Entry 8QU6 (electron microscopy, 3.45 A resolution); this record covers chains D and F of the 10 polymer chains in the assembly.

# Chain D
Molecule: DNA-directed RNA polymerase subunit beta'
Source organism: Mycolicibacterium smegmatis MC2 155
UniProtKB: A0QS66 (RPOC_MYCS2); residue numbers follow UniProt; this construct covers 1-1317
Chain sequence (1317 residues; row label = number of the first residue in the row):
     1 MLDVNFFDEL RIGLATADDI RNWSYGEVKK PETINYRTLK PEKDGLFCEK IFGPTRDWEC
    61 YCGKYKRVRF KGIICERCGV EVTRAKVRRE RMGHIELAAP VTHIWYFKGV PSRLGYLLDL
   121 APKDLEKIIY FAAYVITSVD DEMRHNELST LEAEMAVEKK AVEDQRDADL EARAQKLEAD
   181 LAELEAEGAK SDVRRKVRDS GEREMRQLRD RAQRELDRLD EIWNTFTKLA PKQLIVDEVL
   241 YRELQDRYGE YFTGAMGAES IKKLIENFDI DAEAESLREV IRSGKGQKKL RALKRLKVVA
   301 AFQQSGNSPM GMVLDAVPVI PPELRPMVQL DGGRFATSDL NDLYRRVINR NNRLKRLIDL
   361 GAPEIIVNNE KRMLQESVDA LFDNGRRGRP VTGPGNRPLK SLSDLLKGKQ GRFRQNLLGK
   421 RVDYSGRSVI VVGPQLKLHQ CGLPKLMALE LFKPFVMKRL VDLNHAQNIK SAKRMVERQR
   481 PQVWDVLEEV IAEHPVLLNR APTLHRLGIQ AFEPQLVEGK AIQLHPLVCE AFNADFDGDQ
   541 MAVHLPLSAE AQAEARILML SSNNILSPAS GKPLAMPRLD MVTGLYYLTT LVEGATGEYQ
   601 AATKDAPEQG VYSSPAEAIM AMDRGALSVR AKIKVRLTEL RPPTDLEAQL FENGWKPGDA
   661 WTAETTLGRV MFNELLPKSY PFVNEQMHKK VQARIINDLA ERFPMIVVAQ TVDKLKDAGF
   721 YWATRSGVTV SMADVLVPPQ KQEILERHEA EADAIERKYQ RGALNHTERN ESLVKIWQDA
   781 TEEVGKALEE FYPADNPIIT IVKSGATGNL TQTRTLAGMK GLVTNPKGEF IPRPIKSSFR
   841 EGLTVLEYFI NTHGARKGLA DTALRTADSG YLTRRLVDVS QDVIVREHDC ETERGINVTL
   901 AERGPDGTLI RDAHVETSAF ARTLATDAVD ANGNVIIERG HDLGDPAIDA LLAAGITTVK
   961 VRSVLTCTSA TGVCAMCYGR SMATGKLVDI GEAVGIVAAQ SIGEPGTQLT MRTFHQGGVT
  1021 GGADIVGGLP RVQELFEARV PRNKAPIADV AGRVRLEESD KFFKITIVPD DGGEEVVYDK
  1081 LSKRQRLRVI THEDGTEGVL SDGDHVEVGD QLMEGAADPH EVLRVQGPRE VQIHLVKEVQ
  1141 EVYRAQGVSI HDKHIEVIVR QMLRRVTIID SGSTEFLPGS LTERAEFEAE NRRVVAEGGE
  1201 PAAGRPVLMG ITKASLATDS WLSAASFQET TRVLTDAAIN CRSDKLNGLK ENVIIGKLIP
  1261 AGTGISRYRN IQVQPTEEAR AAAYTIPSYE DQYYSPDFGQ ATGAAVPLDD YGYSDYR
Disordered / not traced: 1-5, 1284-1317
Metal / ion sites: Zn2+ site 1: Cys-60, Cys-62, Cys-75, Cys-78; Mg2+: Asp-535, Asp-537, Asp-539 (shared with 1 residue of chain H); Zn2+ site 2: Cys-890, Cys-967, Cys-974, Cys-977
Curated features (UniProtKB/Swiss-Prot):
  - binding site (Zn(2+)): Cys-60, Cys-62, Cys-75, Cys-78, Cys-890, Cys-967, Cys-974, Cys-977
  - binding site (Mg(2+)): Asp-535, Asp-537, Asp-539

# Chain F
Molecule: RNA polymerase sigma factor SigA
Source organism: Mycolicibacterium smegmatis MC2 155
UniProtKB: A0QW02 (A0QW02_MYCS2); residues 1-466 here = UniProt positions 1-466
Chain sequence (466 residues; numbered 1 to 466; the number before each row is that of its first residue):
     1 MAATKASPAT EEPVKRTATK TPAKKAPAKR AAKSAAAKAG GKAPAKKAPA KRAAKGTAAK
    61 PEDGVTDDLE VTDDLEAEPG EDLDVEDTDL ELDDLDSDDD TAVEDEEEEA DAATPAVATA
   121 KAADDDIDEP SEKDKASGDF VWDEEESEAL RQARKDAELT ASADSVRAYL KQIGKVALLN
   181 AEEEVELAKR IEAGLYATQK LAELAEKGEK LPVQQRRDMQ WICRDGDRAK NHLLEANLRL
   241 VVSLAKRYTG RGMAFLDLIQ EGNLGLIRAV EKFDYTKGYK FSTYATWWIR QAITRAMADQ
   301 ARTIRIPVHM VEVINKLGRI QRELLQDLGR EPTPEELAKE MDITPEKVLE IQQYAREPIS
   361 LDQTIGDEGD SQLGDFIEDS EAVVAVDAVS FTLLQDQLQS VLETLSEREA GVVRLRFGLT
   421 DGQPRTLDEI GQVYGVTRER IRQIESKTMS KLRHPSRSQV LRDYLD
Disordered / not traced: 1-138, 362-387

# Interface between chain D and chain F
Contacting residue pairs (72; chain D residue first):
  Glu-32(D) / Arg-305(F)  salt bridge
  Thr-33(D) / Thr-303(F)  hydrogen bond (side chain-backbone)
  Ile-34(D) / Ile-304(F)
  Tyr-36(D) / Ile-304(F)  hydrophobic
  Tyr-36(D) / Arg-305(F)
  Tyr-36(D) / Pro-307(F)
  Tyr-36(D) / Met-310(F)
  Arg-37(D) / Tyr-354(F)
  Arg-67(D) / Asp-421(F)  hydrogen bond (side chain-backbone)
  Arg-67(D) / Gly-422(F)
  Glu-238(D) / Gln-172(F)  hydrogen bond
  Glu-238(D) / Lys-175(F)
  Pro-326(D) / Leu-361(F)  hydrophobic
  Gly-333(D) / Gln-353(F)  hydrogen bond (backbone-side chain)
  Gly-333(D) / Arg-356(F)
  Phe-335(D) / Pro-358(F)
  Phe-335(D) / Ile-359(F)  hydrogen bond (backbone-backbone)
  Ala-336(D) / Ile-359(F)
  Ala-336(D) / Leu-361(F)  hydrophobic
  Thr-337(D) / Pro-358(F)
  Thr-337(D) / Ile-359(F)  hydrogen bond (backbone-backbone)
  Thr-337(D) / Ser-360(F)
  Thr-337(D) / Leu-361(F)  hydrogen bond (backbone-backbone)
  Asp-339(D) / Ser-360(F)  hydrogen bond
  Arg-345(D) / Gln-300(F)
  Arg-345(D) / Arg-302(F)
  Asn-349(D) / Gln-300(F)
  Arg-350(D) / Ala-254(F)
  Arg-350(D) / Asp-257(F)  salt bridge
  Arg-353(D) / Asp-257(F)  salt bridge
  Arg-353(D) / Gln-260(F)
  Arg-353(D) / Glu-261(F)  salt bridge
  Arg-353(D) / Gln-300(F)
  Arg-356(D) / Leu-264(F)
  Leu-357(D) / Gln-260(F)
  Leu-360(D) / Leu-264(F)  hydrophobic
  Leu-360(D) / Ile-267(F)  hydrophobic
  Ala-362(D) / Ile-267(F)  hydrophobic
  Pro-363(D) / Asn-231(F)
  Pro-363(D) / Leu-234(F)
  Glu-364(D) / Glu-235(F)
  Ile-365(D) / Tyr-169(F)  hydrophobic
  Ile-366(D) / Gln-260(F)  hydrogen bond (backbone-side chain)
  Ile-366(D) / Asn-263(F)
  Asn-369(D) / Tyr-169(F)
  Asn-369(D) / Leu-256(F)
  Asn-369(D) / Gln-260(F)  hydrogen bond
  Glu-370(D) / Gln-260(F)  hydrogen bond
  Arg-372(D) / Tyr-169(F)
  Met-373(D) / Leu-256(F)  hydrophobic
  Met-373(D) / Asp-257(F)
  Met-373(D) / Gln-260(F)
  Glu-376(D) / Ser-162(F)  hydrogen bond
  Arg-387(D) / Leu-159(F)
  Arg-387(D) / Thr-160(F)
  Gly-388(D) / Leu-159(F)
  Gly-388(D) / Thr-160(F)  hydrogen bond (backbone-backbone)
  Arg-389(D) / Asp-156(F)  hydrogen bond (side chain-backbone)
  Arg-389(D) / Ala-157(F)
  Arg-389(D) / Leu-159(F)
  Arg-389(D) / Ala-161(F)
  Arg-389(D) / Asp-164(F)  salt bridge
  Gln-467(D) / Val-460(F)
  Asn-468(D) / Val-460(F)
  Asn-468(D) / Asp-463(F)  hydrogen bond
  Asn-468(D) / Tyr-464(F)  hydrogen bond
  Ile-469(D) / Leu-393(F)  hydrophobic
  Lys-470(D) / Ser-390(F)
  Lys-470(D) / Asp-463(F)
  Lys-470(D) / Tyr-464(F)
  Ser-471(D) / Asp-463(F)  hydrogen bond
  Arg-474(D) / Asp-463(F)  salt bridge
Interface residues without a listed pair, chain D (49 interface residues in all): Asn-35, Met-327, Leu-330, Arg-334, Ser-338, Asp-342, Arg-346, Gly-361, Gly-385, Arg-386
Interface residues without a listed pair, chain F (47 interface residues in all): Glu-158, Ala-168, Leu-238, Ile-306, Val-389

# Summary
49 residues of chain D and 47 residues of chain F are in contact, with 17 hydrogen bonds and 6 salt bridges.
Polar pairs include Glu-32(D)/Arg-305(F), Arg-350(D)/Asp-257(F) and Arg-353(D)/Asp-257(F). From UniProt: 8
Zn2+-binding residues and 3 Mg2+-binding residues on chain D.
Here chain D is DNA-directed RNA polymerase subunit beta' and chain F is RNA polymerase sigma factor SigA,
both from Mycolicibacterium smegmatis MC2 155. Entry 8QU6 (Mycobacterium smegnatis RNA polymerase
transcription initiation complex with SigmaA, RbpA, HelD and an upstream-fork promoter fragment) was
determined by electron microscopy (same publication as 8Q3I, 8QN8, 8QTI, 8R2M, 8R3M, 8R6P and 8R6R).
